Entry 7YPB (electron microscopy, 3.48 A resolution); this record covers chains D and F of the 9 polymer chains in the assembly.

Chain D:
Name: DNA-directed RNA polymerase subunit beta'
From: Escherichia coli K-12
Notes: EC 2.7.7.6
UniProtKB: P0A8T7 (RPOC_ECOLI); numbering as in UniProt (aligned over 1-1407)
Sequence (1416 residues; each row starts with the number of its first residue):
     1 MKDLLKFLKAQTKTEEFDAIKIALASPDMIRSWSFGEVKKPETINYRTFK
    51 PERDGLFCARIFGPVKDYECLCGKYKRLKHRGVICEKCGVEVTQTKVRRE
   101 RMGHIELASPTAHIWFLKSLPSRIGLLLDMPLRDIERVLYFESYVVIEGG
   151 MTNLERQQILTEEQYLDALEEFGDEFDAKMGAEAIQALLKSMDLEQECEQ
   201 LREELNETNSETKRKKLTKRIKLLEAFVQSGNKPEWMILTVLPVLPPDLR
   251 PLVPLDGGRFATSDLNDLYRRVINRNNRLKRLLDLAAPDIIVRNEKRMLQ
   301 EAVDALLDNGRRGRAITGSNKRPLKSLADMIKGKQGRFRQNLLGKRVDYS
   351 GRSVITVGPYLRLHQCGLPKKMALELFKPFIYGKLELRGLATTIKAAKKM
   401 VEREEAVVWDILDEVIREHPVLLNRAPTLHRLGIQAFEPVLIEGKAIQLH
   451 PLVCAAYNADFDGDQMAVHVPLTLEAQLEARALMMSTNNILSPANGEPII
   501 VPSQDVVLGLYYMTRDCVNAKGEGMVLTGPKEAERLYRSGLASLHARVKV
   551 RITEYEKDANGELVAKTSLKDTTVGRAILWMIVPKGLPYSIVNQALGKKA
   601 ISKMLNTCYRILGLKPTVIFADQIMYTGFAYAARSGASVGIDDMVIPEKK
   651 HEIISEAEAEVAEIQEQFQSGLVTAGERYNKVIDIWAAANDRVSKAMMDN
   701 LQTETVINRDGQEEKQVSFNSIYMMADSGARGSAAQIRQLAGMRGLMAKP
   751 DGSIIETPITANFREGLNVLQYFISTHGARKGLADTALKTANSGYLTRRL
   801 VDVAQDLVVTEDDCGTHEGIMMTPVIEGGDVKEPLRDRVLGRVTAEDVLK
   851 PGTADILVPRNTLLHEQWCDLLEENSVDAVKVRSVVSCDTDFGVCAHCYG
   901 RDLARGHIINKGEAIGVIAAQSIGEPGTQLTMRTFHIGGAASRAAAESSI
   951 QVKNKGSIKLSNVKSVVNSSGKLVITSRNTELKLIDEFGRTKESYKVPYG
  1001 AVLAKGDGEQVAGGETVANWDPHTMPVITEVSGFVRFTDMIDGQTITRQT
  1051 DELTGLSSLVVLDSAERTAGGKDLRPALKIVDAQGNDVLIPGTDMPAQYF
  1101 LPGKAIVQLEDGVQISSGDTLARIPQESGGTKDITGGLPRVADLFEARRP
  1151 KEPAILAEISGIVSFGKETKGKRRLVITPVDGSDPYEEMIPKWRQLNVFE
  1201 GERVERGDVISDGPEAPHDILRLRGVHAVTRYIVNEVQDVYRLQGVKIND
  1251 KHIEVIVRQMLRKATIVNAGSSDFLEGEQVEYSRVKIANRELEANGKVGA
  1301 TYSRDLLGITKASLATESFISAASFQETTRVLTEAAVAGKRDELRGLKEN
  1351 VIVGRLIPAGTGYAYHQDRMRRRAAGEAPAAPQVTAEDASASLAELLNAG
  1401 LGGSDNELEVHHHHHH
Disordered / not traced: 1-15, 933-947, 1050-1054, 1063-1070, 1126-1134, 1374-1416
Sequence notes: expression tag (1408-1416)
Metal / ion sites: Zn2+ site 1: Cys70, Cys85; Mg2+: Asp460, Asp462, Asp464; Zn2+ site 2: Cys888, Cys895, Cys898
Swiss-Prot annotation at these positions:
  - binding site (Zn(2+)): Cys70, Cys72, Cys85, Cys88, Cys814, Cys888, Cys895, Cys898
  - binding site (Mg(2+)): Asp460, Asp462, Asp464
  - modified residue: Lys983 (N6-acetyllysine)

Chain F:
Molecule: 31-nt DNA strand
Sequence (31 nucleotides; numbered -16 to 14; the number before each row is that of its first residue; numbers below 1 keep their minus sign (DG-16 is residue -16)):
   -16 GGCGTACCCTTTTTATTCACGGCGAATACCC
Disordered / not traced: -16 to -11

Interface between chain D and chain F:
Contacting residue pairs - 6 pairs, chain D then chain F:
  Pro121(D) with DG7(F), phosphate contact
  Arg133(D) with DA8(F), hydrogen bond to the phosphate; DA9(F), salt bridge to the phosphate
  Arg1148(D) with DG4(F), sugar contact; DG5(F), phosphate contact
  Lys1311(D) with DC6(F), salt bridge to the phosphate
Also at the interface, not in a pair above, chain D (10 interface residues in all): Glu42, Leu120, Arg314, Lys1170, Gly1171, Lys1172
Also at the interface, not in a pair above, chain F (11 interface residues in all): DC-10, DT-1, DC3, DC12, DC13

In short:
Chain D and chain F form an interface of 10 and 11 residues respectively, with 1 hydrogen bond and 2 salt
bridges. Polar pairs include Arg133(D)-DA8(F), Arg133(D)-DA9(F) and Lys1311(D)-DC6(F). From UniProt: 8
Zn2+-binding residues and 3 Mg2+-binding residues on chain D.
Chain D is DNA-directed RNA polymerase subunit beta' (Escherichia coli K-12) and chain F is a 31-nt DNA
strand; the structure, Cryo-EM structure of Escherichia coli release complex of transcription termination
(TTC-release), was determined by electron microscopy, deposited together with 7YP9 and 7YPA.
